PDB entry 3GTK | X-ray diffraction, 3.80 A resolution | chains A and E of the 13 polymer chains in the assembly

# Chain A
Name: DNA-directed RNA polymerase II subunit RPB1
From: Saccharomyces cerevisiae
Notes: EC 2.7.7.6; fragment: DNA-directed RNA polymerase II largest subunit
Reference sequence: P04050 (RPB1_YEAST); residue numbers follow UniProt; this construct covers 1-1733
Amino-acid sequence (1733 residues; each row starts with the number of its first residue):
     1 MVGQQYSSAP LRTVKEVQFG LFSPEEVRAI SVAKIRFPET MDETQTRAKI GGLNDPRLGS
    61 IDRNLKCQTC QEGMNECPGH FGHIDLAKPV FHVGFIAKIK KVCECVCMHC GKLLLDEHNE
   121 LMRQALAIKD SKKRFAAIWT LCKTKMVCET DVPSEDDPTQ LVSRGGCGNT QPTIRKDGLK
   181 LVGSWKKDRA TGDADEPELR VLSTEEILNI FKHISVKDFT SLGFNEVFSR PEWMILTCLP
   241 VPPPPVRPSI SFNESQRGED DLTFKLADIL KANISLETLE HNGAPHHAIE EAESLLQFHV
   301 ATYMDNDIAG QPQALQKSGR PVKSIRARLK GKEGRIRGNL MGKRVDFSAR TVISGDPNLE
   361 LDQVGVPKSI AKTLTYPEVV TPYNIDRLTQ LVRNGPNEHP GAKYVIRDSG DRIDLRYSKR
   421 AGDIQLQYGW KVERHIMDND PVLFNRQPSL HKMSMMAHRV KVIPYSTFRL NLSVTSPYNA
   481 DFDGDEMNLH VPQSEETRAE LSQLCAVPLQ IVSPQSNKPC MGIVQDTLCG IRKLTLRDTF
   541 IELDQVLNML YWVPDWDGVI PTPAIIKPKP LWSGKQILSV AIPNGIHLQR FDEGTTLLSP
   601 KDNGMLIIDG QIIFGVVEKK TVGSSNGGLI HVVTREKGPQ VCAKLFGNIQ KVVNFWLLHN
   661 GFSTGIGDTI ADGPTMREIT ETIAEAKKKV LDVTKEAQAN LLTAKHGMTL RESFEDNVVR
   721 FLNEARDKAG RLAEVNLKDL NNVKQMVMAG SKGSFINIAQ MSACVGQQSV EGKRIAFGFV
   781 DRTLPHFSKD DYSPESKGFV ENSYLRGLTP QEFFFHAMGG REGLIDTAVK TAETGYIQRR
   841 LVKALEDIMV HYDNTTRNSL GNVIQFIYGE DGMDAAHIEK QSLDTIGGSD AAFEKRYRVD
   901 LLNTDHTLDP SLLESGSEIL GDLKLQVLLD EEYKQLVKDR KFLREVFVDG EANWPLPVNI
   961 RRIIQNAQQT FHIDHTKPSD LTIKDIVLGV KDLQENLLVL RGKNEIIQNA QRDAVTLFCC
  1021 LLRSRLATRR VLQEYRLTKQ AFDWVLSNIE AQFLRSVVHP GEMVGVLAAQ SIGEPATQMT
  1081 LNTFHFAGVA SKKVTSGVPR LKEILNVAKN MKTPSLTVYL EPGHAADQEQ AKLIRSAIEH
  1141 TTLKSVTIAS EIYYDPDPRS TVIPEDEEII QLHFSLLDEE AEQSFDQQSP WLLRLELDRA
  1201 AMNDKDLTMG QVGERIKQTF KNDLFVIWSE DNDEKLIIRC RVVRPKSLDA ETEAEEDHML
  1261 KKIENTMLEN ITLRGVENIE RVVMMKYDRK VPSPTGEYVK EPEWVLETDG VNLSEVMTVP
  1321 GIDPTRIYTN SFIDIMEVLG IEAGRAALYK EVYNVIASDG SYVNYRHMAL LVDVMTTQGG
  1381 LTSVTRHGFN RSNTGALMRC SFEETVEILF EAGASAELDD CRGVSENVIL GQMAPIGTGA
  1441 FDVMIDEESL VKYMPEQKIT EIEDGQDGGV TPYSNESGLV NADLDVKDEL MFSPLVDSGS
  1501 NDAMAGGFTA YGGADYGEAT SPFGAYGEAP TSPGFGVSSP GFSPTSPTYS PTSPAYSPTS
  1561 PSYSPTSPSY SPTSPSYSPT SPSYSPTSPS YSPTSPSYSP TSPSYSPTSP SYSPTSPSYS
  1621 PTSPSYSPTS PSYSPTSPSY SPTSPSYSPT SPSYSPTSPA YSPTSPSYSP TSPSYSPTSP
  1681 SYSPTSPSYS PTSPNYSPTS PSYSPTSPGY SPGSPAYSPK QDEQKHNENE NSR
Unresolved in the structure: 1-2, 1180-1186, 1452-1733
Ion coordination: Zn2+ site 1: Cys67, Cys70, Cys77, His80; Zn2+ site 2 near Cys107 (its only coordinating residue here)
Curated features (UniProtKB/Swiss-Prot):
  - region: Pro248 to Asp260 (Lid loop), Asn306 to Lys323 (Rudder loop), Pro810 to Glu822 (Bridging helix)
  - binding site (Zn(2+)): Cys67, Cys70, Cys77, His80, Cys107, Cys110, Cys148, Cys167
  - binding site (Mg(2+)): Asp481, Asp483, Asp485
  - modified residue: Thr1471 (Phosphothreonine)
  - cross-link (Glycyl lysine isopeptide (Lys-Gly)): Lys695 (interchain with G-Cter in ubiquitin), Lys1246 (interchain with G-Cter in ubiquitin), Lys1350 (interchain with G-Cter in ubiquitin)
From the paper describing this entry:
  - binding site for the 18-nt DNA/RNA hybrid strand: Lys752, Leu824 to Thr827

# Chain E
Name: DNA-directed RNA polymerases I, II, and III subunit RPABC1
From: Saccharomyces cerevisiae
Notes: fragment: DNA-directed RNA polymerases I, II, and III 27 kDa polypeptide
Reference sequence: P20434 (RPAB1_YEAST); residues 1-215 here = UniProt positions 1-215
Amino-acid sequence (215 residues; each row starts with the number of its first residue):
     1 MDQENERNIS RLWRAFRTVK EMVKDRGYFI TQEEVELPLE DFKAKYCDSM GRPQRKMMSF
    61 QANPTEESIS KFPDMGSLWV EFCDEPSVGV KTMKTFVIHI QEKNFQTGIF VYQNNITPSA
   121 MKLVPSIPPA TIETFNEAAL VVNITHHELV PKHIRLSSDE KRELLKRYRL KESQLPRIQR
   181 ADPVALYLGL KRGEVVKIIR KSETSGRYAS YRICM

# How chain A and chain E interact
Contacting residue pairs (82):
  Thr855(A) with Tyr168(E)
  Arg857(A) with Tyr168(E); Leu170(E); Gln174(E)
  Leu860(A) with Gln174(E), hydrogen bond (backbone-side chain)
  Gly861(A) with Gln174(E)
  Asn862(A) with Gln174(E)
  Val863(A) with Leu170(E), hydrophobic; Gln174(E), hydrogen bond (backbone-backbone)
  Gln865(A) with Tyr208(E)
  Phe866(A) with Tyr168(E), hydrophobic; Tyr208(E), hydrogen bond (backbone-side chain); Tyr211(E)
  Ile867(A) with Tyr208(E), hydrophobic
  Gly869(A) with Thr204(E), hydrogen bond (backbone-side chain)
  Glu870(A) with Arg200(E), salt bridge; Ser202(E), hydrogen bond; Ser205(E), hydrogen bond (backbone-side chain); Tyr208(E)
  Asp871(A) with Thr204(E); Ser205(E)
  Phe942(A) with Gly206(E); Arg207(E)
  Val946(A) with Lys201(E); Gly206(E)
  Phe947(A) with Glu203(E)
  Trp954(A) with Glu203(E)
  Asn1004(A) with Arg167(E)
  Ile1006(A) with Glu163(E); Arg167(E)
  Asp1013(A) with Ser205(E); Arg207(E)
  Ala1014(A) with Ser205(E)
  Leu1017(A) with Ser202(E); Glu203(E); Thr204(E); Ser205(E); Gly206(E)
  Glu1315(A) with Ala138(E)
  Met1317(A) with Val142(E)
  Thr1318(A) with Arg11(E), hydrogen bond; Arg14(E), hydrogen bond (backbone-side chain); Ala138(E); Val142(E)
  Pro1324(A) with Val142(E), hydrophobic; His146(E); His147(E)
  Thr1325(A) with His146(E), hydrogen bond (side chain-backbone); His147(E); Glu148(E), hydrogen bond (backbone-backbone)
  Arg1326(A) with His147(E); Glu148(E)
  Ile1327(A) with His147(E)
  Tyr1328(A) with Leu149(E), hydrophobic
  Ile1335(A) with Leu149(E), hydrophobic
  Glu1337(A) with Pro183(E)
  Val1338(A) with Ile144(E); Pro183(E)
  Leu1339(A) with Ile144(E), hydrophobic; His147(E)
  Gly1340(A) with Asp182(E); Pro183(E)
  Ile1341(A) with Ile178(E), hydrophobic; Asp182(E), hydrogen bond (backbone-side chain); Arg212(E)
  Glu1342(A) with Leu149(E); Pro151(E); Ile198(E); Arg200(E), salt bridge; Arg212(E), salt bridge
  Ala1343(A) with Leu149(E)
  Arg1345(A) with Arg200(E)
  Tyr1349(A) with Glu203(E)
  Tyr1365(A) with Glu203(E); Thr204(E)
  Arg1366(A) with Thr204(E)
  Thr1376(A) with Arg212(E), hydrogen bond (backbone-side chain)
  Thr1377(A) with Pro176(E); Arg177(E), hydrogen bond (backbone-backbone); Arg212(E)
  Gly1379(A) with Arg177(E); Gln179(E)
Interface residues without a listed pair, chain A (53 interface residues in all): Glu945, Leu956, Ile1007, Thr1016, Gln1218, Ser1314, Pro1320, Ala1346, Gly1380
Interface residues without a listed pair, chain E (43 interface residues in all): Met1, Arg7, Val141, Val150, His153, Ser173, Leu175, Val184, Ala209, Ser210

# In short
Chain A and chain E form an interface of 53 and 43 residues respectively, with 13 hydrogen bonds and 3 salt
bridges. Among the polar pairs are Glu870(A)-Arg200(E), Glu1342(A)-Arg200(E) and Glu1342(A)-Arg212(E). From
the paper: a binding site for the 18-nt DNA/RNA hybrid strand at Lys752(A) and Leu824(A).
Here chain A is DNA-directed RNA polymerase II subunit RPB1 and chain E is DNA-directed RNA polymerases I, II,
and III subunit RPABC1, both from Saccharomyces cerevisiae. Entry 3GTK (Backtracked RNA polymerase II complex
with 18mer RNA) was determined by X-ray diffraction, deposited together with 3GTG, 3GTJ, 3GTL, 3GTM, 3GTO,
3GTP and 3GTQ.
